4B3H - chains A and C of the 4 polymer chains in the assembly; structure by X-ray diffraction, 2.30 A resolution.

== Chain A ==
Name: Fatty acid beta-oxidation complex alpha-chain fadb
From: Mycobacterium tuberculosis
Notes: EC 4.2.1.17, 1.1.1.35
Reference sequence: O53872 (O53872_MYCTU); residue numbers follow UniProt; this construct covers 1-720
Sequence (736 residues; numbered -15 to 720; the number before each row is that of its first residue; numbers below 1 keep their minus sign (Met-15 is residue -15)):
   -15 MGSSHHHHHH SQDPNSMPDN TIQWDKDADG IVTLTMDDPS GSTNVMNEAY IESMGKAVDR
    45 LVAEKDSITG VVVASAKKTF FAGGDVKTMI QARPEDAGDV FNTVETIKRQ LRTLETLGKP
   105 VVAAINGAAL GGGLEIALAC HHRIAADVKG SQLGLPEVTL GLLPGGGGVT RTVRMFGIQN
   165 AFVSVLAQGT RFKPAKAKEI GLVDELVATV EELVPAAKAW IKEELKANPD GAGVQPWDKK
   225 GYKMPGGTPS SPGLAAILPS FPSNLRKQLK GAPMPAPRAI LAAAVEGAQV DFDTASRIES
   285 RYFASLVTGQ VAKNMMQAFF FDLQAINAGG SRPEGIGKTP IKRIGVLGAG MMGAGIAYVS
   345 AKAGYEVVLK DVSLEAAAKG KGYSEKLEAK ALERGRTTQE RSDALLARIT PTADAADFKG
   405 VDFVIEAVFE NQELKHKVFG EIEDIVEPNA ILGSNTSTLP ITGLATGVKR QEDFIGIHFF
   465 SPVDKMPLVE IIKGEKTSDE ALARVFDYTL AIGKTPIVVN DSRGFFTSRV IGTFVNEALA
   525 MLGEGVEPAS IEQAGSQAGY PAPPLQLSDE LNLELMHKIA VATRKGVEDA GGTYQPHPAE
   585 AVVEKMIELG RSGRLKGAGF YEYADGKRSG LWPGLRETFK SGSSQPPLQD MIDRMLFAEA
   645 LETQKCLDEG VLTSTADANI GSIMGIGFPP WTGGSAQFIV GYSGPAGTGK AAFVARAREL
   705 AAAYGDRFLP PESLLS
Not modelled in the structure: -15 to -14, -4 to 0
Differences from the reference sequence: expression tag (-15 to 0)

== Chain C ==
Name: Fatty acid beta-oxidation complex beta-chain fada
From: Mycobacterium tuberculosis
Notes: EC 2.3.1.9
Reference sequence: O53871 (Y0859_MYCTU); residue numbers follow UniProt; this construct covers 1-403
Sequence (403 residues; each row starts with the number of its first residue):
     1 MSEEAFIYEA IRTPRGKQKN GSLHEVKPLS LVVGLIDELR KRHPDLDENL ISDVILGCVS
    61 PVGDQGGDIA RAAVLASGMP VTSGGVQLNR FCASGLEAVN TAAQKVRSGW DDLVLAGGVE
   121 SMSRVPMGSD GGAMGLDPAT NYDVMFVPQS IGADLIATIE GFSREDVDAY ALRSQQKAAE
   181 AWSGGYFAKS VVPVRDQNGL LILDHDEHMR PDTTKEGLAK LKPAFEGLAA LGGFDDVALQ
   241 KYHWVEKINH VHTGGNSSGI VDGAALVMIG SAAAGKLQGL TPRARIVATA TSGADPVIML
   301 TGPTPATRKV LDRAGLTVDD IDLFELNEAF ASVVLKFQKD LNIPDEKLNV NGGAIAMGHP
   361 LGATGAMILG TMVDELERRN ARRALITLCI GGGMGVATII ERV
Not modelled in the structure: 1, 225-228

== Interface between chain A and chain C ==
Contacting residue pairs (21):
  Ala81(A) with Asn198(C)
  Gly82(A) with Leu200(C)
  Phe85(A) with Leu200(C), hydrophobic
  Gln273(A) with Lys27(C), hydrogen bond; Asp64(C), hydrogen bond; Arg124(C), hydrogen bond
  Val274(A) with His24(C); Arg124(C)
  Asp275(A) with His24(C), salt bridge
  Thr278(A) with His24(C); Glu25(C)
  Arg281(A) with Glu25(C), salt bridge
  Ile282(A) with Glu25(C)
  Arg285(A) with Glu25(C), salt bridge; Asp196(C), salt bridge; Gln197(C); Asn198(C), hydrogen bond (backbone-side chain)
  Tyr286(A) with Gln197(C)
  Ala288(A) with Asn198(C)
  Ser289(A) with Gln197(C), hydrogen bond; Asn198(C), hydrogen bond (backbone-side chain)
Other interface residues (no listed pair), chain A (14 interface residues in all): Glu270
Other interface residues (no listed pair), chain C (10 interface residues in all): Ile202

== In short ==
The interface between chain A and chain C involves 14 residues on one side and 10 on the other, with 6
hydrogen bonds and 4 salt bridges. Polar pairs include Asp275(A)-His24(C), Arg281(A)-Glu25(C) and
Arg285(A)-Glu25(C).
Chain A is Fatty acid beta-oxidation complex alpha-chain fadb and chain C is Fatty acid beta-oxidation complex
beta-chain fada, both from Mycobacterium tuberculosis; the structure, Crystal structure of Mycobacterium
tuberculosis fatty acid beta- oxidation complex, was determined by X-ray diffraction, deposited together with
4B3I and 4B3J.
